PDB entry 8QEK | electron microscopy, 3.60 A resolution | chains D and b of the 13 polymer chains in the assembly

# Chain D
Name: Portal protein
Source organism: Staphylococcus phage 812
UniProt: A0A0U1WIV9 (A0A0U1WIV9_9CAUD); residue numbers follow UniProt; this construct covers 1-563
Sequence (563 residues; row label = number of the first residue in the row):
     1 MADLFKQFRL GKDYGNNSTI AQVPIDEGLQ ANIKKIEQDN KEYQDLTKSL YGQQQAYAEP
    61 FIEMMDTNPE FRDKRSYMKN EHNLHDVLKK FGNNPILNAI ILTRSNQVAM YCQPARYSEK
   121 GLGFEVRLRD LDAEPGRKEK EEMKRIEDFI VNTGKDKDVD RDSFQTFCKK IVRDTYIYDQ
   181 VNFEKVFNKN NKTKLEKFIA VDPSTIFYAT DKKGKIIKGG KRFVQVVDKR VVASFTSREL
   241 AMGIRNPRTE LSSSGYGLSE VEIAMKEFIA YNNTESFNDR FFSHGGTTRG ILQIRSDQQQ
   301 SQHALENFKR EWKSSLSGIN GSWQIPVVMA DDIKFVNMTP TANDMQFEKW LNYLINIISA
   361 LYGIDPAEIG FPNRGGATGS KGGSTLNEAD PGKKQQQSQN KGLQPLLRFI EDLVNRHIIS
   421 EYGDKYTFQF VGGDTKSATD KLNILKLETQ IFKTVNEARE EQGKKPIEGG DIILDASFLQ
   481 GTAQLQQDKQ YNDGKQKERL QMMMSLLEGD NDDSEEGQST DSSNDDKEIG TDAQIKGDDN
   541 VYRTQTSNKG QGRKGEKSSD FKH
Not modelled in the structure: 1-48, 379-395, 507-563
Bound ions: Zn2+: Glu311 (shared with His117(b) of chain b)

# Chain b
Name: Putative neck protein
Source organism: Staphylococcus phage 812
UniProt: A1YTN6 (A1YTN6_9CAUD); residue numbers follow UniProt; this construct covers 1-302
Sequence (302 residues; each row starts with the number of its first residue):
     1 MVNSMFGGDL DPYEKSLNYE YPYHPSGNPK HIDVSEIDNL TLADYGWSPD AVKAYMFGIV
    61 VQNPDTGQPM GDEFYNHILE RAVGKAERAL DISILPDTQH EMRDYHETEF NSYMFVHAYR
   121 KPILQVENLQ LQFNGRPIYK YPANWWKVEH LAGHVQLFPT ALMQTGQSMS YDAVFNGYPQ
   181 LAGVYPPSGA TFAPQMIRLE YVSGMLPRKK AGRNKPWEMP PELEQLVIKY ALKEIYQVWG
   241 NLIIGAGIAN KTLEVDGITE TIGTTQSAMY GGASAQILQI NEDIKELLDG LRAYFGYNMI
   301 GL
Not modelled in the structure: 1-16, 162-188
Bound ions: Zn2+: His117 (shared with Glu311(D) of chain D)

# Chain D / chain b interface
Pairs across the interface (43; chain D residue first):
  Ile294(D) with Tyr297(b), hydrophobic
  Ser296(D) with Tyr297(b), hydrogen bond
  Asp297(D) with Asp289(b)
  Gln298(D) with Ala293(b); Tyr297(b), hydrogen bond (backbone-side chain)
  Gln299(D) with Ala293(b)
  Gln300(D) with Ala293(b); Gly296(b); Tyr297(b), hydrogen bond (side chain-backbone)
  Ser301(D) with Ala293(b), hydrogen bond (backbone-backbone); Tyr294(b), hydrogen bond (side chain-backbone)
  His303(D) with Glu149(b)
  Ala304(D) with Ala293(b); Tyr294(b); Gly296(b)
  Asn307(D) with Ala152(b); His154(b)
  Phe308(D) with Met299(b), hydrophobic
  Arg310(D) with Glu149(b), salt bridge; Ala152(b); His154(b), hydrogen bond
  Glu311(D) with His117(b), salt bridge; His154(b), salt bridge; Met299(b)
  Trp312(D) with Met299(b)
  Ser314(D) with Ser112(b), hydrogen bond (backbone-side chain); Phe115(b)
  Ser315(D) with Thr108(b)
  Asn320(D) with Thr108(b), hydrogen bond (side chain-backbone); Asn111(b), hydrogen bond; Ser112(b), hydrogen bond
  Gln324(D) with Thr108(b), hydrogen bond; Glu109(b); Gly301(b); Leu302(b)
  Ile325(D) with Gly301(b); Leu302(b), hydrogen bond (backbone-backbone)
  Pro326(D) with Ile300(b)
  Val327(D) with Met299(b); Ile300(b), hydrogen bond (backbone-backbone); Leu302(b), hydrophobic
  Val328(D) with Met299(b), hydrophobic
  Met329(D) with Asn298(b)
Also at the interface, not in a pair above, chain D (25 interface residues in all): Gly321, Trp323
Also at the interface, not in a pair above, chain b (23 interface residues in all): Glu107, Leu151, Gln156, Phe295

# Overview
25 residues of chain D face 23 of chain b across their interface; the contacts include 13 hydrogen bonds and 3
salt bridges. Polar pairs include Arg310(D)-Glu149(b), Glu311(D)-His117(b) and Glu311(D)-His154(b). Glu311(D)
and His117(b) coordinate Zn2+.
Here chain D is Portal protein and chain b is Putative neck protein, both from Staphylococcus phage 812. Entry
8QEK (Neck and tail of phage 812 after tail contraction (composite)) was determined by electron microscopy
together with 8Q01, 8Q1I, 8Q7D, 8QEM, 8QJE, 8QKH, 8R5G and 8R69 from the same study.
